PDB entry 9BIK | X-ray diffraction, 2.25 A resolution | chains A and B

Chain A (and B):
Molecule: Mitogen-activated protein kinase kinase kinase kinase 1
From: Homo sapiens
Notes: EC 2.7.11.1; chain B of this document is another copy of the same molecule, construct and numbering; everything in this record applies to it too
UniProtKB: Q92918 (M4K1_HUMAN); residues 2-293 here = UniProt positions 2-293
Chain sequence (311 residues; each row starts with the number of its first residue; numbers below 1 keep their minus sign (Met-14 is residue -14)):
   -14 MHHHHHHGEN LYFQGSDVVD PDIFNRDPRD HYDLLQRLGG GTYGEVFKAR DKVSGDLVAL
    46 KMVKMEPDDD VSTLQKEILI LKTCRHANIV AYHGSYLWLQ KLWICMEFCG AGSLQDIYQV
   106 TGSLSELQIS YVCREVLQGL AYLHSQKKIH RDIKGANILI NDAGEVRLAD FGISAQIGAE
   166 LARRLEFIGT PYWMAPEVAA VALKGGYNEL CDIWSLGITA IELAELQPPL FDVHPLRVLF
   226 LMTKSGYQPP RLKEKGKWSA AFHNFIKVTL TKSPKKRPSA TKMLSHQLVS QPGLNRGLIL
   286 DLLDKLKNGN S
Unresolved in the structure: -14 to 5, 54-55, 160-168 (chain B: -14 to 3, 28-29, 295-296)
Sequence notes: initiating methionine (-14); expression tag (-13 to 1, 294-296); conflict Glu165 (Thr in Q92918), Glu171 (Ser in Q92918)
Small-molecule neighbours: A1APO ((1S,2S)-N-[(6P)-8-amino-6-(4-methylpyridin-3-yl)isoquinolin-3-yl]-2-cyanocyclopropane-1-carboxamide): Gln21, Leu23, Tyr28, Val31, Ala44, Lys46, Val75, Met91, Glu92, Phe93, Cys94, Gly95, Ala96, Gly97, Asp101, Ala141, Asn142, Leu144, Ala154, Phe156
UniProt features mapped onto this chain:
  - active site: Asp137 (Proton acceptor)
  - binding site (ATP): Leu23 to Val31, Lys46
  - modified residue: Thr175 (Phosphothreonine)

Interface between chain A and chain B:
Residue-residue contacts - 87 pairs, chain A then chain B:
  Ile138(A) with Trp178(B)
  Lys139(A) with Thr175(B); Trp178(B)
  Arg169(A) with Glu165(B), salt bridge; Arg169(B)
  Glu171(A) with Gln161(B); Glu165(B)
  Phe172(A) with Arg136(B), hydrogen bond (backbone-side chain); Tyr192(B)
  Ile173(A) with Leu224(B), hydrophobic
  Thr175(A) with Lys139(B)
  Pro176(A) with Pro220(B); Leu224(B), hydrophobic
  Tyr177(A) with Ile203(B); Pro213(B), hydrophobic; Leu215(B); Phe216(B); Val218(B), hydrogen bond (side chain-backbone); Pro220(B); Val223(B), hydrophobic
  Trp178(A) with Ile138(B); Lys139(B); Trp199(B); Ser200(B), hydrogen bond (backbone-side chain); Ile203(B); Thr204(B); Glu207(B), hydrogen bond; Pro213(B), hydrophobic
  Met179(A) with Trp199(B), hydrogen bond (backbone-side chain); Leu224(B), hydrophobic; Met227(B)
  Ala180(A) with Trp199(B); Arg262(B)
  Pro181(A) with Trp199(B); Met227(B)
  Glu182(A) with Tyr192(B); Cys196(B); Pro259(B); Arg262(B), salt bridge
  Val183(A) with Tyr192(B), hydrophobic; Cys196(B), hydrophobic
  Ala184(A) with Leu224(B), hydrophobic; Thr228(B)
  Ala185(A) with Thr228(B)
  Val186(A) with Gly191(B); Tyr192(B), hydrophobic
  Leu188(A) with Leu224(B); Phe225(B), hydrophobic; Thr228(B)
  Gly190(A) with Val186(B)
  Gly191(A) with Val186(B)
  Tyr192(A) with Val183(B), hydrophobic
  Cys196(A) with Glu182(B); Val183(B), hydrophobic
  Trp199(A) with Trp178(B); Met179(B), hydrogen bond (side chain-backbone); Ala180(B); Pro181(B)
  Ser200(A) with Trp178(B), hydrogen bond (side chain-backbone)
  Ile203(A) with Tyr177(B); Trp178(B)
  Thr204(A) with Trp178(B)
  Glu207(A) with Trp178(B), hydrogen bond
  Pro213(A) with Tyr177(B), hydrophobic; Trp178(B), hydrophobic
  Leu215(A) with Tyr177(B)
  Phe216(A) with Tyr177(B), hydrogen bond (backbone-side chain)
  Val218(A) with Tyr177(B), hydrogen bond (backbone-side chain)
  Pro220(A) with Ile173(B), hydrophobic; Gly174(B); Pro176(B); Tyr177(B)
  Leu221(A) with Leu170(B)
  Val223(A) with Tyr177(B), hydrophobic
  Leu224(A) with Ile173(B), hydrophobic; Pro176(B), hydrophobic; Met179(B), hydrophobic; Ala184(B), hydrophobic; Leu188(B)
  Phe225(A) with Leu188(B), hydrophobic
  Met227(A) with Met179(B)
  Thr228(A) with Leu188(B); Lys189(B)
  Lys257(A) with Pro181(B)
  Pro259(A) with Glu182(B)
  Arg262(A) with Pro181(B); Glu182(B), salt bridge
Other interface residues (no listed pair), chain A (46 interface residues in all): Leu195, Pro214, His219, Tyr232
Other interface residues (no listed pair), chain B (52 interface residues in all): Gly140, Ile162, Ala185, Ala187, Gly190, Leu195, Pro214, His219, Tyr232, Lys257

In short:
46 residues of chain A face 52 of chain B across their interface; the contacts include 10 hydrogen bonds and 3
salt bridges. Among the polar pairs are Arg169(A)-Glu165(B), Glu182(A)-Arg262(B) and Phe172(A)-Arg136(B).
Chain A binds compound A1APO.
Chain A and chain B are both Mitogen-activated protein kinase kinase kinase kinase 1 (Homo sapiens); the
structure, Crystal structure of inhibitor 1 bound to HPK1, was determined by X-ray diffraction together with
9BI8 and 9BJ1 from the same study.
